PDB entry 7QVX | electron microscopy, 2.50 A resolution | chains A and C of the 3 polymer chains in the assembly

# Chain A
Protein: Capsid protein VP1
From: Coxsackievirus A6
UniProtKB: Q6JKS2 (Q6JKS2_9ENTO); residues 1-304 here correspond to UniProt positions 567-870 (UniProt number = residue number + 566)
Chain sequence (304 residues; each row starts with the number of its first residue):
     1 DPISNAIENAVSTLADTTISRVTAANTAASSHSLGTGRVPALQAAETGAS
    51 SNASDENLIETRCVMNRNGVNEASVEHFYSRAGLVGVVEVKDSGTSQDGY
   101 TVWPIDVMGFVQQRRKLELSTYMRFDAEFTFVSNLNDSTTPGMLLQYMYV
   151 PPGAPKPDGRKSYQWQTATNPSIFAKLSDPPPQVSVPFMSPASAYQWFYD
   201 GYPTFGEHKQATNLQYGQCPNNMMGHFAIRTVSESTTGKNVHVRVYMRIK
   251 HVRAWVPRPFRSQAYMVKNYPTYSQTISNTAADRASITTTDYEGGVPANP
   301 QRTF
Disordered / not traced: 1-61, 205-214, 293-304

# Chain C
Protein: Capsid protein VP3
From: Coxsackievirus A6
UniProtKB: Q6JKS2 (Q6JKS2_9ENTO); residues 1-241 here correspond to UniProt positions 326-566 (UniProt number = residue number + 325)
Chain sequence (241 residues; row label = number of the first residue in the row):
     1 GLPTELKPGTNQFLTTDDGTSPPILPGFEPTPLIHIPGEFTSLLDLCRIE
    51 TILEVNNTTGTTGVNRLLIPVRAQNNVDQLCASFQVDPGRNGPWQSTMVG
   101 QICRYYTQWSGSLKVTFMFTGSFMATGKMLIAYTPPGSAQPTTREAAMLG
   151 THIVWDFGLQSSVTLVIPWISNTHFRAVKTGGVYDYYATGIVTIWYQTNF
   201 VVPPDTPSEANIIALGAAQENFTLKLCKDTDEIRQTAEYQN
Disordered / not traced: 175-186, 234-241
From the paper describing this entry:
  - conformationally variable residues (loop rearrangement): Trp169 to Phe175

# How chain A and chain C interact
Pairs across the interface (142):
  Arg62(A) - Ala188(C)
  Cys63(A) - Ser171(C)
  Val64(A) - Gln108(C)
  Val64(A) - Trp169(C)  hydrogen bond (backbone-side chain)
  Val64(A) - Ser171(C)  hydrogen bond (backbone-side chain)
  Val64(A) - Asn172(C)
  Val64(A) - Thr173(C)
  Met65(A) - Trp169(C)
  Asn66(A) - Ser110(C)  hydrogen bond (backbone-side chain)
  Asn66(A) - Trp169(C)
  Arg67(A) - Asn221(C)
  Arg67(A) - Thr223(C)
  Asn68(A) - Gln108(C)  hydrogen bond
  Asn68(A) - Trp109(C)
  Asn68(A) - Ser110(C)
  Asn68(A) - Thr223(C)  hydrogen bond
  Asn68(A) - Leu224(C)
  Asn68(A) - Lys225(C)
  Gly69(A) - Thr223(C)
  Val70(A) - Leu44(C)  hydrophobic
  Glu72(A) - Tyr106(C)  hydrogen bond (backbone-side chain)
  Glu72(A) - Lys225(C)
  Glu72(A) - Leu226(C)  hydrogen bond (side chain-backbone)
  Glu72(A) - Cys227(C)  hydrogen bond (side chain-backbone)
  Ala73(A) - Ser42(C)
  Ala73(A) - Leu43(C)  hydrogen bond (backbone-backbone)
  Ala73(A) - Leu44(C)  hydrophobic
  Ala73(A) - Tyr106(C)
  Ser74(A) - Thr41(C)
  Val75(A) - Phe40(C)
  Val75(A) - Thr41(C)  hydrogen bond (backbone-backbone)
  Val75(A) - Ser42(C)
  His77(A) - Cys227(C)  hydrogen bond
  Phe78(A) - Leu43(C)  hydrophobic
  Phe78(A) - Tyr105(C)  hydrophobic
  Phe78(A) - Tyr106(C)
  Arg81(A) - Thr15(C)
  Arg81(A) - Thr16(C)
  Arg81(A) - Cys227(C)  hydrogen bond
  Ala82(A) - Thr15(C)  hydrogen bond (backbone-backbone)
  Val111(A) - Ile233(C)  hydrophobic
  Gln112(A) - Tyr105(C)
  Gln112(A) - Asp229(C)
  Gln112(A) - Thr230(C)  hydrogen bond (side chain-backbone)
  Gln112(A) - Ile233(C)
  Arg115(A) - Gln101(C)  hydrogen bond
  Arg115(A) - Tyr105(C)  hydrogen bond
  Arg115(A) - Thr230(C)
  Arg115(A) - Ile233(C)
  Lys116(A) - Tyr105(C)
  Leu119(A) - Leu46(C)  hydrophobic
  Ser120(A) - Phe40(C)
  Arg124(A) - Pro30(C)
  Arg124(A) - Thr31(C)  hydrogen bond (side chain-backbone)
  Arg124(A) - Leu33(C)
  Glu128(A) - Ser21(C)  hydrogen bond
  Thr130(A) - Phe13(C)
  Val132(A) - Phe13(C)  hydrophobic
  Tyr149(A) - Ile24(C)  hydrophobic
  Pro171(A) - Ile24(C)
  Pro171(A) - Leu25(C)  hydrophobic
  Pro180(A) - Asn11(C)
  Pro181(A) - Phe13(C)  hydrophobic
  Gln183(A) - Ser21(C)
  Val184(A) - Ser21(C)
  Val184(A) - Pro22(C)
  Val184(A) - Ile24(C)  hydrophobic
  Ser185(A) - Ser21(C)  hydrogen bond
  Ser185(A) - Pro22(C)  hydrogen bond (backbone-backbone)
  Ser185(A) - Pro23(C)
  Ser185(A) - Ile24(C)  hydrogen bond (backbone-backbone)
  Val186(A) - Ile24(C)  hydrophobic
  Pro187(A) - Ile24(C)
  Pro187(A) - Phe28(C)  hydrophobic
  Phe188(A) - Phe28(C)
  Phe188(A) - Pro30(C)
  Met189(A) - Phe28(C)  hydrophobic
  Ser190(A) - Thr31(C)  hydrogen bond (backbone-side chain)
  Pro191(A) - Thr31(C)  hydrogen bond (backbone-side chain)
  Ala192(A) - Thr31(C)
  Ser193(A) - Pro32(C)  hydrogen bond (side chain-backbone)
  Ser193(A) - Leu33(C)
  Ser193(A) - Ile34(C)  hydrogen bond (side chain-backbone)
  Tyr246(A) - Phe13(C)  hydrophobic
  Arg248(A) - Asp17(C)
  Arg248(A) - Asp18(C)  salt bridge
  Arg248(A) - Gly19(C)  hydrogen bond (side chain-backbone)
  Arg253(A) - Leu33(C)
  Arg253(A) - Glu39(C)  salt bridge
  Ala254(A) - Glu39(C)
  Ala254(A) - Phe40(C)  hydrogen bond (backbone-backbone)
  Trp255(A) - Leu33(C)  hydrophobic
  Trp255(A) - Ile36(C)
  Trp255(A) - Gly38(C)
  Trp255(A) - Glu39(C)
  Val256(A) - Pro37(C)
  Val256(A) - Gly38(C)  hydrogen bond (backbone-backbone)
  Pro257(A) - Gly38(C)
  Pro257(A) - Phe40(C)  hydrophobic
  Pro257(A) - Leu46(C)  hydrophobic
  Arg258(A) - Met98(C)
  Phe260(A) - Gln101(C)
  Phe260(A) - Ile102(C)  hydrophobic
  Phe260(A) - Tyr105(C)  hydrophobic
  Asn279(A) - Arg66(C)
  Thr280(A) - Glu54(C)
  Thr280(A) - Gln95(C)
  Thr280(A) - Ser96(C)
  Ala281(A) - Glu54(C)  hydrogen bond (backbone-side chain)
  Ala281(A) - Asn57(C)
  Ala281(A) - Arg66(C)  hydrogen bond (backbone-side chain)
  Ala281(A) - Gly92(C)
  Ala281(A) - Gln95(C)
  Ala282(A) - Asn57(C)  hydrogen bond (backbone-side chain)
  Ala282(A) - Asn91(C)
  Ala282(A) - Gln95(C)  hydrogen bond (backbone-side chain)
  Asp283(A) - Asn57(C)
  Asp283(A) - Thr58(C)
  Asp283(A) - Thr59(C)
  Asp283(A) - Arg66(C)  salt bridge
  Arg284(A) - Val55(C)  hydrogen bond (side chain-backbone)
  Arg284(A) - Asn57(C)  hydrogen bond (backbone-backbone)
  Arg284(A) - Thr58(C)
  Arg284(A) - Thr59(C)  hydrogen bond (backbone-backbone)
  Arg284(A) - Ser83(C)  hydrogen bond (side chain-backbone)
  Ser286(A) - Thr58(C)
  Ile287(A) - Val55(C)
  Ile287(A) - Asn56(C)
  Ile287(A) - Thr58(C)
  Ile287(A) - Cys81(C)
  Ile287(A) - Ala82(C)
  Ile287(A) - Ser83(C)  hydrogen bond (backbone-backbone)
  Thr288(A) - Leu80(C)
  Thr288(A) - Cys81(C)
  Thr288(A) - Ser83(C)  hydrogen bond (backbone-side chain)
  Thr288(A) - Gln140(C)
  Thr290(A) - Ser83(C)
  Thr290(A) - Gln85(C)
  Thr290(A) - Gln140(C)
  Tyr292(A) - Asn57(C)  hydrogen bond
  Tyr292(A) - Gly92(C)
  Tyr292(A) - Pro93(C)
Other interface residues (no listed pair), chain A (68 interface residues in all): Tyr122, Ala194, Pro259, Tyr265, Ala285, Thr289
Other interface residues (no listed pair), chain C (75 interface residues in all): Thr20, Thr61, Ile69, Pro70, Phe84, Glu220, Glu232

# Overview
The interface between chain A and chain C involves 68 residues on one side and 75 on the other, with 39
hydrogen bonds and 3 salt bridges. Polar contacts include Arg248(A)-Asp18(C), Arg253(A)-Glu39(C) and
Asp283(A)-Arg66(C). The paper reports conformational variability at Trp169(C).
Chain A is Capsid protein VP1 and chain C is Capsid protein VP3, both from Coxsackievirus A6; the structure,
Cryo-EM structure of coxsackievirus A6 altered particle, was determined by electron microscopy, deposited
together with 7QVY and 7QW9.
